5YRH - chains A and B; structure by X-ray diffraction, 1.20 A resolution.

[Chain A]
Protein: PPL3-a
From: Pteria penguin
Reference sequence: B6F0T7 (B6F0T7_PTEPN); residues 20-161 here = UniProt positions 20-161
Amino-acid sequence (142 residues; row label = number of the first residue in the row):
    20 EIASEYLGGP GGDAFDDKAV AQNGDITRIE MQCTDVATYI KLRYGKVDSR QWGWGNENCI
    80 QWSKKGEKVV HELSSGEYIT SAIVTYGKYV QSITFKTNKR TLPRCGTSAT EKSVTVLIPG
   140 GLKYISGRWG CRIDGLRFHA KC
Cystine bridges: Cys-52/Cys-124, Cys-78/Cys-150

[Chain B]
Protein: PPL3-b
From: Pteria penguin
Amino-acid sequence (142 residues; each row starts with the number of its first residue):
    20 EVASEYLGGP GGDAFDDKAL AQNGDITRIE MQCTDVATYI KLRYGKVDSR QWGWANENCI
    80 QWSKKGVKVV HELSSGEYIT SAIVTYGKYV QSITFKTNKR TLPRCGTSAT EKSVTVLIPG
   140 GLKYISGRWG CRIDGLRFHA KC
Modified / non-standard residues: Glu-20 (pyroglutamic acid; PCA)
Cystine bridges: Cys-52/Cys-124, Cys-78/Cys-150

[How chain A and chain B interact]
Pairs across the interface (25):
  Ile-21(A) / Pro-138(B)
  Ile-21(A) / Gly-139(B)
  Ala-22(A) / Pro-138(B)
  Ser-23(A) / Pro-138(B)
  Thr-99(A) / Val-21(B)
  Lys-115(A) / Glu-24(B)  salt bridge
  Val-133(A) / Thr-134(B)
  Val-133(A) / Leu-136(B)  hydrophobic
  Thr-134(A) / Thr-134(B)  hydrogen bond (backbone-backbone)
  Thr-134(A) / Val-135(B)
  Thr-134(A) / Leu-136(B)  hydrogen bond (backbone-backbone)
  Val-135(A) / Leu-136(B)
  Leu-136(A) / Ser-23(B)
  Leu-136(A) / Val-135(B)  hydrophobic
  Leu-136(A) / Leu-136(B)  hydrogen bond (backbone-backbone)
  Leu-136(A) / Ile-137(B)  hydrophobic
  Leu-136(A) / Pro-138(B)
  Leu-136(A) / Phe-157(B)
  Ile-137(A) / Val-21(B)
  Pro-138(A) / Pro-138(B)
  Pro-138(A) / Ala-159(B)  hydrophobic
  Pro-138(A) / Cys-161(B)
  Gly-139(A) / Val-21(B)
  Gly-139(A) / Cys-161(B)  hydrogen bond (backbone-backbone)
  Cys-161(A) / Cys-161(B)  disulfide
Other interface residues (no listed pair), chain A (17 interface residues in all): Leu-26, Ile-102, Ser-132, Gly-140
Other interface residues (no listed pair), chain B (14 interface residues in all): Ala-22, Val-133
Inter-chain disulfides: Cys-161(A)/Cys-161(B)

[Summary]
Chain A and chain B form an interface of 17 and 14 residues respectively, with 1 disulfide bond, 4 hydrogen
bonds and 1 salt bridge. Polar contacts include Lys-115(A)/Glu-24(B), Gly-139(A)/Cys-161(B) and
Thr-134(A)/Thr-134(B).
Chain A is PPL3-a and chain B is PPL3-b, both from Pteria penguin; the structure, Crystal structure of PPL3B,
was determined by X-ray diffraction (same publication as 5YRE, 5YRF, 5YRG and 5YRI).
